8BCF - chains B and J; structure by X-ray diffraction, 2.42 A resolution.

[Chain B]
Molecule: U5 small nuclear ribonucleoprotein 200 kDa helicase
From: Homo sapiens
Notes: EC 3.6.4.13
Reference sequence: O75643 (U520_HUMAN); residue numbers follow UniProt; this construct covers 394-2136
Chain sequence (1747 residues; each row starts with the number of its first residue):
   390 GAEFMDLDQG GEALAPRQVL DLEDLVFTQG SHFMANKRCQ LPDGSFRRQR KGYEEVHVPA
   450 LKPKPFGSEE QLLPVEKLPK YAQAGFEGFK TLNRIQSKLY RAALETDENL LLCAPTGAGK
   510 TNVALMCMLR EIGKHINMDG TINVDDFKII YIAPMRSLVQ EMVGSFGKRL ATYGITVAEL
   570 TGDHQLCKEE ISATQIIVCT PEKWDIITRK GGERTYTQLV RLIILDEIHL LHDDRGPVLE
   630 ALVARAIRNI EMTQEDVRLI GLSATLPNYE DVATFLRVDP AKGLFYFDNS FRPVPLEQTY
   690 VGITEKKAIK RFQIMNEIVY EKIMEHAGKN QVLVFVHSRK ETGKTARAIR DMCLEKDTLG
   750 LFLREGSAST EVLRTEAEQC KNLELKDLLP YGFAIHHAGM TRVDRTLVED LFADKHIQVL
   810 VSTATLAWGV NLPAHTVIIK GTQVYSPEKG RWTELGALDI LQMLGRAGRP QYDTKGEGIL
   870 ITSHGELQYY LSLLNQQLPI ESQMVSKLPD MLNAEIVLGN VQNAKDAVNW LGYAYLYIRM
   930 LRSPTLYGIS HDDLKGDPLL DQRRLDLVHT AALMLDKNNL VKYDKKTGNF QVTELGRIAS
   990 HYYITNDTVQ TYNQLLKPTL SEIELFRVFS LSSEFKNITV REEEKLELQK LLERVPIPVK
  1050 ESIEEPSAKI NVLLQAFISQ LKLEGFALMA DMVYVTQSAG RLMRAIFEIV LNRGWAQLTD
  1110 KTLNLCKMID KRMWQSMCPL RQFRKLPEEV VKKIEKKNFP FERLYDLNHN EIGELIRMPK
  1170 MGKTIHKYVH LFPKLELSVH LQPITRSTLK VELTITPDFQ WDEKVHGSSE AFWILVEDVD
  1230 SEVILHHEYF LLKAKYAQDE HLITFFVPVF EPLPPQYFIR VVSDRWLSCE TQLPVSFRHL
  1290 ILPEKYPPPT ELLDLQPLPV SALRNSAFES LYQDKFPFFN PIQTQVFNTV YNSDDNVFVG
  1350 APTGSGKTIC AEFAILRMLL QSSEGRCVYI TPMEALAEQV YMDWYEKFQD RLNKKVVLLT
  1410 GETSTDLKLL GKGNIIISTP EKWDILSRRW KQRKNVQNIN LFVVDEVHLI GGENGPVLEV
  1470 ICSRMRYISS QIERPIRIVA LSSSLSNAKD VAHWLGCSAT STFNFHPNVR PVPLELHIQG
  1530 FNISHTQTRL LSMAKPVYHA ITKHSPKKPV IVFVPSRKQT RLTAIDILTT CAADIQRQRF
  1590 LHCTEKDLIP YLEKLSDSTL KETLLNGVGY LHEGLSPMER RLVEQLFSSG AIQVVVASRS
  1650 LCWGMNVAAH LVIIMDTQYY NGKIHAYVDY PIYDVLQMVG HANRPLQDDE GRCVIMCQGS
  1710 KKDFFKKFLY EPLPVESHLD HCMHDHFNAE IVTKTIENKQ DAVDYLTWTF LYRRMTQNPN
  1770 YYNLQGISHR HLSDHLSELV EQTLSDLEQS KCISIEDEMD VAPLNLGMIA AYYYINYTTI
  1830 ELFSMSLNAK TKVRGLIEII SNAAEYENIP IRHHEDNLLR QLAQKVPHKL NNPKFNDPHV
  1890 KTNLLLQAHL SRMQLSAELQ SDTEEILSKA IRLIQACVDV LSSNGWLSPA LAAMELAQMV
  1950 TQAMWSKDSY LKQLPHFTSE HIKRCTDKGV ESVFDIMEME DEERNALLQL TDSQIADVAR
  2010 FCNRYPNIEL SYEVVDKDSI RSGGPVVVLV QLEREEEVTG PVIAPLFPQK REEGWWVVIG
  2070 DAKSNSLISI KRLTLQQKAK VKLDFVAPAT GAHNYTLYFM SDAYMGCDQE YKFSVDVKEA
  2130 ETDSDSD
Not modelled in the structure: 390-402, 2127-2136
Construct notes: expression tag (390-393)
Small-molecule neighbours: N-methoxy-N-methyl-benzenesulfonamide (Q8Z): Ile539, Trp593, Thr597, Tyr605, Thr606, Val609, Ile612, Leu631, Arg634, Ala635, Asn638, Ile639, Val646
What the authors report for this chain:
  - binding site for N-methoxy-N-methyl-benzenesulfonamide: Thr597, Leu631, Arg634

[Chain J]
Molecule: Pre-mRNA-processing-splicing factor 8
From: Homo sapiens
Reference sequence: Q6P2Q9 (PRP8_HUMAN); residue numbers follow UniProt; this construct covers 2064-2320
Chain sequence (263 residues; numbered 2058 to 2320; the number before each row is that of its first residue):
  2058 GPLGSMTQTF SSKTEWRVRA ISAANLHLRT NHIYVSSDDI KETGYTYILP KNVLKKFICI
  2118 SDLRAQIAGY LYGVSPPDNP QVKEIRCIVM VPQWGTHQTV HLPGQLPQHE YLKEMEPLGW
  2178 IHTQPNESPQ LSPQDVTTHA KIMADNPSWD GEKTIIITCS FTPGSCTLTA YKLTPSGYEW
  2238 GRQNTDKGNN PKGYLPSHYE RVQMLLSDRF LGFFMVPAQS SWNYNFMGVR HDPNMKYELQ
  2298 LANPKEFYHE VHRPSHFLNF ALL
Construct notes: expression tag (2058-2063)

[How chain B and chain J interact]
Residue-residue contacts - 63 pairs, chain B then chain J:
  Thr1008(B) - His2084(J)
  Ser1010(B) - Ala2081(J)
  Ile1012(B) - Ala2077(J)
  Ile1012(B) - Ile2078(J)
  Gln1038(B) - Ser2068(J)
  Leu1040(B) - Phe2317(J)
  Glu1042(B) - Ser2069(J)
  Glu1042(B) - Lys2070(J)  hydrogen bond (side chain-backbone)
  Glu1042(B) - Thr2071(J)  hydrogen bond
  Glu1042(B) - Arg2074(J)  salt bridge
  Arg1043(B) - Arg2074(J)  hydrogen bond (backbone-side chain)
  Arg1043(B) - Phe2317(J)
  Val1044(B) - Arg2074(J)  hydrogen bond (backbone-side chain)
  Val1044(B) - Phe2317(J)  hydrophobic
  Pro1045(B) - Trp2073(J)
  Pro1045(B) - Arg2310(J)  hydrogen bond (backbone-side chain)
  Pro1045(B) - Phe2314(J)  hydrophobic
  Pro1045(B) - Phe2317(J)
  Ile1046(B) - Phe2314(J)  hydrophobic
  Pro1047(B) - Trp2073(J)  hydrophobic
  Pro1047(B) - Ala2077(J)  hydrophobic
  Lys1049(B) - Ile2078(J)
  Ser1068(B) - Phe2317(J)
  Ser1068(B) - Ala2318(J)
  Leu1070(B) - Phe2317(J)
  Leu1070(B) - Ala2318(J)
  Leu1070(B) - Leu2320(J)  hydrophobic
  Lys1071(B) - Leu2320(J)
  Lys1110(B) - Glu2303(J)  salt bridge
  Trp1123(B) - Glu2307(J)
  Trp1123(B) - Phe2314(J)  hydrophobic
  Gln1124(B) - Glu2307(J)  hydrogen bond (backbone-side chain)
  Ser1125(B) - Glu2307(J)  hydrogen bond (backbone-side chain)
  Ser1125(B) - Pro2311(J)
  Ser1125(B) - Phe2314(J)
  Ser1125(B) - Leu2315(J)
  Met1126(B) - Leu2315(J)  hydrophobic
  Glu1144(B) - Leu2315(J)
  Asn1147(B) - Arg2287(J)
  Pro1149(B) - Gln2276(J)
  Arg1152(B) - Gln2276(J)
  Val1228(B) - Asn2109(J)
  Val1228(B) - Gly2269(J)
  Val1228(B) - Asn2300(J)  hydrogen bond (backbone-side chain)
  Asp1229(B) - Asn2109(J)  hydrogen bond
  Asp1229(B) - Lys2113(J)  hydrogen bond (backbone-side chain)
  Asp1229(B) - Asn2300(J)
  Ser1230(B) - Asn2300(J)  hydrogen bond
  Phe1259(B) - Leu2268(J)  hydrophobic
  Pro1263(B) - Leu2268(J)  hydrophobic
  Pro1264(B) - Leu2268(J)
  Pro1264(B) - Gly2269(J)
  Pro1264(B) - Phe2270(J)  hydrophobic
  Gln1265(B) - Phe2270(J)
  Gln1265(B) - Leu2298(J)
  Phe1267(B) - Leu2298(J)
  Phe1267(B) - Ala2299(J)  hydrophobic
  Phe1267(B) - Asn2300(J)
  Gln1281(B) - Ala2299(J)
  Pro1283(B) - Leu2298(J)
  Ser1285(B) - Tyr2168(J)  hydrogen bond
  Arg1287(B) - Tyr2168(J)  hydrogen bond (side chain-backbone)
  Arg1287(B) - Glu2171(J)  salt bridge
Other interface residues (no listed pair), chain B (45 interface residues in all): Glu1011, Lys1039, Leu1041, Gln1064, Ala1065, Gln1106, Met1117, Glu1151, Pro1261
Other interface residues (no listed pair), chain J (35 interface residues in all): Met2172, Arg2266, His2306, His2313

[In short]
45 residues of chain B face 35 of chain J across their interface, with 13 hydrogen bonds and 3 salt bridges.
Among the polar pairs are Glu1042(B)-Arg2074(J), Lys1110(B)-Glu2303(J) and Arg1287(B)-Glu2171(J). Bound to
chain B: N-methoxy-N-methyl-benzenesulfonamide. The paper reports a binding site for
N-methoxy-N-methyl-benzenesulfonamide at Thr597(B), Leu631(B) and Arg634(B).
Here chain B is U5 small nuclear ribonucleoprotein 200 kDa helicase and chain J is
Pre-mRNA-processing-splicing factor 8, both from Homo sapiens. Entry 8BCF (Human Brr2 Helicase Region in
complex with C-tail deleted Jab1 and compound 78) was determined by X-ray diffraction, deposited together with
8BC8, 8BC9, 8BCB, 8BCC, 8BCD, 8BCE and 8BCG.
